PDB entry 1DN2 | X-ray diffraction, 2.70 A resolution | chains A and E of the 4 polymer chains in the assembly

# Chain A
Protein: Immunoglobulin lambda heavy chain
From: Homo sapiens
Notes: fragment: fc fragment
Sequence (207 residues; each row starts with the number of its first residue):
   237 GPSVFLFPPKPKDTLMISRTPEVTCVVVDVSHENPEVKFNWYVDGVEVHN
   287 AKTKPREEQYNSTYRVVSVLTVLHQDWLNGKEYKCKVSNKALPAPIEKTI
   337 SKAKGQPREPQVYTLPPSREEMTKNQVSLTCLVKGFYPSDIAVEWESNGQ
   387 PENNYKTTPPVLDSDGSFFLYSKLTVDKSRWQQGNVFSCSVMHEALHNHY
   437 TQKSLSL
Disulfide bonds: Cys261-Cys321, Cys367-Cys425
Glycans and other covalent adducts: glycan linked to Asn297
Differences from the reference sequence: conflict Asn270 (Asp300 in 2765425)

# Chain E
Protein: Engineered peptide
Sequence (14 residues; row label = number of the first residue in the row):
     1 DCAWHLGELVWCTX
Disulfide bonds: Cys2-Cys12
Modified residues: NH2 (amino group) at position 14

# How chain A and chain E interact
Pairs across the interface (31):
  Lys248(A) with His5(E)
  Leu251(A) with Val10(E); Trp11(E)
  Met252(A) with Glu8(E); Leu9(E); Val10(E)
  Ile253(A) with Leu9(E), hydrophobic; Val10(E), hydrogen bond (backbone-backbone); Trp11(E)
  Ser254(A) with Glu8(E); Leu9(E), hydrogen bond (side chain-backbone)
  Arg255(A) with Glu8(E), salt bridge
  His310(A) with Trp11(E)
  Glu380(A) with His5(E), salt bridge
  Glu382(A) with Leu6(E)
  Gly385(A) with Leu6(E)
  Ser426(A) with His5(E)
  Met428(A) with His5(E)
  His433(A) with Asp1(E), salt bridge; Thr13(E)
  Asn434(A) with Asp1(E), hydrogen bond (side chain-backbone); Cys2(E); Ala3(E); Val10(E); Trp11(E); Cys12(E); Thr13(E), hydrogen bond (side chain-backbone)
  His435(A) with Trp11(E)
  Tyr436(A) with Ala3(E), hydrophobic; Trp4(E); His5(E), hydrogen bond
Other interface residues (no listed pair), chain A (19 interface residues in all): Thr250, Leu314, Pro387

# Overview
19 residues of chain A face 12 of chain E across their interface; the contacts include 5 hydrogen bonds and 3
salt bridges. Among the polar pairs are Arg255(A)-Glu8(E), Glu380(A)-His5(E) and His433(A)-Asp1(E).
Here chain A is Immunoglobulin lambda heavy chain (Homo sapiens) and chain E is Engineered peptide. Entry 1DN2
(FC fragment of human IGG1 in complex with an engineered 13 residue peptide dcawhlgelvwct-NH2) was determined
by X-ray diffraction.
